Entry 7EMF (electron microscopy, 3.50 A resolution); this record covers chains K and V of the 27 polymer chains in the assembly.

== Chain K ==
Molecule: Mediator of RNA polymerase II transcription subunit 11
Source organism: Homo sapiens
UniProtKB: Q9P086 (MED11_HUMAN); numbering as in UniProt (aligned over 1-117)
Sequence (117 residues; numbered 1 to 117; the number before each row is that of its first residue):
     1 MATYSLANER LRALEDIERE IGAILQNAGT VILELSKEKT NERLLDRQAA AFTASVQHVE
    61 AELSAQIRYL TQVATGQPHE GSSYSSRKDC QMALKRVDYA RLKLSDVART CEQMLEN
Not modelled in the structure: 1-5
UniProt features mapped onto this chain:
  - modified residue: Ala2 (N-acetylalanine)
  - natural variant: Arg109 to Asn117 (deletion: In NDDRSB)

== Chain V ==
Molecule: Mediator of RNA polymerase II transcription subunit 22
Source organism: Homo sapiens
UniProtKB: Q15528 (MED22_HUMAN); residues 1-200 here = UniProt positions 1-200
Sequence (200 residues; row label = number of the first residue in the row):
     1 MAQQRALPQS KETLLQSYNK RLKDDIKSIM DNFTEIIKTA KIEDETQVSR ATQGEQDNYE
    61 MHVRAANIVR AGESLMKLVS DLKQFLILND FPSVNEAIDQ RNQQLRTLQE ECDRKLITLR
   121 DEISIDLYEL EEEYYSSSSS LCEANDLPLC EAYGRLDLDT DSADGLSAPL LASPEPSAGP
   181 LQVAAPAHSH AGGPGPTEHA
Not modelled in the structure: 1-9, 140-200

== Interface between chain K and chain V ==
Residue-residue contacts (60; chain K residue first):
  Leu6(K) - Ser93(V)
  Glu9(K) - Leu86(V)
  Arg10(K) - Lys83(V)
  Ala13(K) - Val79(V)
  Ala13(K) - Lys83(V)
  Leu14(K) - Lys83(V)
  Ile17(K) - Met76(V)  hydrophobic
  Ile17(K) - Val79(V)  hydrophobic
  Glu20(K) - Leu75(V)
  Glu20(K) - Met76(V)
  Glu20(K) - Val79(V)
  Ile24(K) - Ile68(V)  hydrophobic
  Asn27(K) - Phe33(V)
  Thr30(K) - Phe33(V)
  Val31(K) - Phe33(V)  hydrophobic
  Phe52(K) - Met30(V)  hydrophobic
  Phe52(K) - Phe33(V)  hydrophobic
  Val56(K) - Met30(V)  hydrophobic
  Glu60(K) - Leu22(V)
  Glu60(K) - Ile26(V)
  Leu63(K) - Leu22(V)  hydrophobic
  Ser64(K) - Leu22(V)
  Ile67(K) - Leu15(V)
  Ile67(K) - Tyr18(V)
  Ile67(K) - Asn19(V)
  Tyr69(K) - Asp90(V)  hydrogen bond
  Leu70(K) - Leu15(V)  hydrophobic
  Leu70(K) - Phe85(V)  hydrophobic
  Leu70(K) - Leu86(V)  hydrophobic
  Thr71(K) - Glu12(V)
  Thr71(K) - Leu15(V)
  Val73(K) - Asn89(V)
  Val73(K) - Asp90(V)
  Ala74(K) - Phe85(V)  hydrophobic
  Thr75(K) - Lys11(V)
  Thr75(K) - Phe91(V)
  Gly76(K) - Lys11(V)
  Gln77(K) - Phe91(V)
  His79(K) - Phe91(V)
  His79(K) - Val94(V)
  His79(K) - Asn95(V)  hydrogen bond
  His79(K) - Ile98(V)
  Gly81(K) - Ile98(V)
  Ser82(K) - Ile98(V)
  Ser83(K) - Arg101(V)
  Ser83(K) - Asn102(V)
  Ser86(K) - Asn102(V)  hydrogen bond
  Ser86(K) - Leu105(V)
  Arg87(K) - Leu105(V)
  Asp89(K) - Gln109(V)
  Cys90(K) - Leu105(V)  hydrophobic
  Cys90(K) - Leu108(V)  hydrophobic
  Ala93(K) - Cys112(V)  hydrophobic
  Ala93(K) - Asp113(V)
  Leu94(K) - Cys112(V)  hydrophobic
  Arg96(K) - Asp113(V)  salt bridge
  Arg96(K) - Leu116(V)
  Ala100(K) - Leu116(V)  hydrophobic
  Leu104(K) - Leu119(V)  hydrophobic
  Leu104(K) - Ile123(V)  hydrophobic
Other interface residues (no listed pair), chain K (40 interface residues in all): Val59, Val97
Other interface residues (no listed pair), chain V (35 interface residues in all): Ile29, Leu82

== In short ==
40 residues of chain K face 35 of chain V across their interface; the contacts include 3 hydrogen bonds and 1
salt bridge. Polar pairs include Arg96(K)-Asp113(V), Tyr69(K)-Asp90(V) and His79(K)-Asn95(V).
Chain K is Mediator of RNA polymerase II transcription subunit 11 and chain V is Mediator of RNA polymerase II
transcription subunit 22, both from Homo sapiens; the structure, Human Mediator (deletion of MED1-IDR) in a
Tail-extended conformation, was determined by electron microscopy (same publication as 7ENJ).
